Entry 3DPE (X-ray diffraction, 1.60 A resolution); this record covers chain A.

Chain A:
Name: Neutrophil collagenase
Source organism: Homo sapiens
Notes: EC 3.4.24.34; fragment: MMP-8 catalytic domain
UniProtKB: P22894 (MMP8_HUMAN); residues 80-242 here correspond to UniProt positions 100-262 (UniProt number = residue number + 20)
Amino-acid sequence (163 residues; row label = number of the first residue in the row):
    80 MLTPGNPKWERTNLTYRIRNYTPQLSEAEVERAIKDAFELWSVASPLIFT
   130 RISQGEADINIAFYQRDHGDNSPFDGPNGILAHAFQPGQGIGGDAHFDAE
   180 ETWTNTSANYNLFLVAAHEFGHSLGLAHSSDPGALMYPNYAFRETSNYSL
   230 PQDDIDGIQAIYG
Swiss-Prot annotation at these positions:
  - active site: Glu198
  - binding site (Ca(2+)): Asp137, Asp154, Gly155, Asn157, Ile159, Gly169, Gly171, Asp173, Asp177, Glu180
  - binding site (Zn(2+)): His147, Asp149, His162, His175, His197, His201, His207
  - glycosylation (N-linked (GlcNAc...) asparagine): Asn92, Asn184, Asn226
Bound ions: Ca2+ site 1: Asp137, Gly169, Gly171, Asp173; Zn2+ site 1: His147, Asp149, His162; Ca2+ site 2: Asp154, Gly155, Asn157, Ile159, Asp177, Glu180; Zn2+ site 2: His197, His201, His207
Ligand contacts: AXB (N-{[2-(2-amino-3,4-dioxocyclobut-1-en-1-yl)-1,2,3,4-tetrahydroisoquinolin-7-yl]methyl}-4-oxo-3,5,6,8-tetrahydro-4H-thiopyrano[4',3':4,5]thieno[2,3-d]pyrimidine-2-carboxamide 7,7-dioxide): Ile159, Leu160, Ala161, Leu193, Val194, His197, Glu198, His207, Gly212, Ala213, Leu214, Tyr216, Pro217, Asn218, Tyr219, Ala220, Phe221, Arg222, Thr224, Asn226, Tyr227, Ser228, Pro230

Overview:
Chain A binds compound AXB. Asp137, Gly169, Gly171 and Asp173 coordinate Ca2+ site 1. The Zn2+ site 1 is built
by His147, Asp149 and His162. From UniProt: active-site residue Glu198, 10 Ca2+-binding residues and 7
Zn2+-binding residues.
Chain A is Neutrophil collagenase (Homo sapiens); the structure, Crystal structure of the complex between
MMP-8 and a non-zinc chelating inhibitor, was determined by X-ray diffraction (same publication as 3DNG and
3DPF).
